PDB entry 3QEW | X-ray diffraction, 1.84 A resolution | chains A and T of the 3 polymer chains in the assembly

Chain A:
Molecule: DNA polymerase
Source organism: Enterobacteria phage RB69
Notes: EC 2.7.7.7
Reference sequence: Q38087 (DPOL_BPR69); residue numbers follow UniProt; this construct covers 1-903
Chain sequence (903 residues; row label = number of the first residue in the row):
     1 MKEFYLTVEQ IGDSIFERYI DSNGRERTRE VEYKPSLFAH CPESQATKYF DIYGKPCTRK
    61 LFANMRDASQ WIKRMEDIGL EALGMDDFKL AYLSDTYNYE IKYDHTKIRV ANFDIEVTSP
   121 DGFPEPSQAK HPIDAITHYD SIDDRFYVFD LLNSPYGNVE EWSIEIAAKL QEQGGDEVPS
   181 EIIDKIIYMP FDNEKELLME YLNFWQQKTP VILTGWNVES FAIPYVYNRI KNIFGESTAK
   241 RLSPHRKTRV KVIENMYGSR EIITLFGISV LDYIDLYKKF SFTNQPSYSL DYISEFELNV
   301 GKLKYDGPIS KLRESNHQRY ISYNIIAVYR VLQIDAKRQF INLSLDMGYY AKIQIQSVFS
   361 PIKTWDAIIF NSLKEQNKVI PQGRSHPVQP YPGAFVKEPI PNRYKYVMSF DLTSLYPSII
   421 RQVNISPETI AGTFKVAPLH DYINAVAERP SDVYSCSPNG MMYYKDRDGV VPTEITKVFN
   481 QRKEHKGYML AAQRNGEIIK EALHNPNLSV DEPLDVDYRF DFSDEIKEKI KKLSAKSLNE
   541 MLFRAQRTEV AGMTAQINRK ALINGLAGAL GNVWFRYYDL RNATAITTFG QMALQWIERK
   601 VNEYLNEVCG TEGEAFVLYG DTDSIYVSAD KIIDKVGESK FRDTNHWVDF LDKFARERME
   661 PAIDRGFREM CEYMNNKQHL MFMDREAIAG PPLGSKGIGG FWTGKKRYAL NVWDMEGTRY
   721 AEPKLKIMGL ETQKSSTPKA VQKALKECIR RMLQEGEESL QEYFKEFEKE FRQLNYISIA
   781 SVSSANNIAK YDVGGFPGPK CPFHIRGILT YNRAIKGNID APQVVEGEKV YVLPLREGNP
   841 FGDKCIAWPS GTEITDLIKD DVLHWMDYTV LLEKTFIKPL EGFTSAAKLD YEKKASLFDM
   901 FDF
Disordered / not traced: 902-903
Sequence notes: engineered mutation Ala-222 (Asp in Q38087), Ala-327 (Asp in Q38087), Ala-561 (Leu in Q38087), Gly-565 (Ser in Q38087), Ala-567 (Tyr in Q38087)
Curated features (UniProtKB/Swiss-Prot):
  - region: Thr-248 to Thr-264 (Beta hairpin), Lys-705 to Tyr-708 (Binding of DNA in B-conformation), Leu-897 to Phe-903 (Interaction with the polymerase clamp)
  - binding site (Mg(2+)): Asp-114, Glu-116, Asp-411, Leu-412, Asp-623
  - binding site (substrate): Ser-414 to Tyr-416, Arg-482, Lys-560
  - site: Asp-621 (Optimization of metal coordination by the polymerase active site), Lys-706 (Optimization of metal coordination by the polymerase active site), Asp-714 (Essential for viral replication)
  - mutagenesis: Leu-415 (L415A/G: Decreases base selectivity by several hundred fold; L415G/F: Increased misinsertion, increased mismatch extension and inefficient proofreading; L415M: No effect on base selectivity), Asp-621 (D621A: Drastic decrease in the efficiency of incorporation of dGMP), Lys-706 (K706A: Almost complete loss of polymerase activity), Asp-714 (D714A: Complete loss of viral replication)
Metal / ion sites: Ca2+ site 1 near Glu-116 (its only coordinating residue here); Ca2+ site 2: Asp-411, Leu-412, Asp-623 (together with 2'-deoxyadenosine 5'-triphosphate); Ca2+ site 3: Asp-411, Asp-623 (together with 2'-deoxyadenosine 5'-triphosphate); Ca2+ site 4 near Asp-411 (its only coordinating residue here); Ca2+ site 5: Asn-505, Asn-507, Lys-531
Ligand contacts: 2'-deoxyadenosine 5'-triphosphate (DTP): Asp-411, Leu-412, Thr-413, Ser-414, Leu-415, Tyr-416, Pro-417, Arg-482, Lys-486, Lys-560, Asn-564, Thr-622, Asp-623

Chain T:
Molecule: 18-nt DNA strand
Sequence (18 nucleotides; row label = number of the first residue in the row):
     1 TCATGTAAGC AGTCCGCG

Chain A / chain T interface:
Residue-residue contacts (46; chain A residue first):
  Glu-219(A) / DC2(T)  hydrogen bond to the base
  Ile-253(A) / DC2(T)  sugar contact
  Glu-254(A) / DC2(T)  sugar contact
  Asn-255(A) / DC2(T)  phosphate contact
  Arg-260(A) / DC2(T)  salt bridge to the phosphate
  Ile-262(A) / DC2(T)  base contact
  Asp-275(A) / DA3(T)  base contact
  Phe-359(A) / DA3(T)  sugar contact
  Ser-360(A) / DT4(T)  hydrogen bond to the phosphate
  Pro-361(A) / DA3(T)  phosphate contact
  Pro-361(A) / DT4(T)  phosphate contact
  Ile-362(A) / DT4(T)  hydrogen bond to the phosphate
  Tyr-391(A) / DG5(T)  hydrogen bond to the phosphate
  Tyr-391(A) / DT6(T)  sugar contact
  Pro-392(A) / DT6(T)  phosphate contact
  Pro-392(A) / DA7(T)  phosphate contact
  Gly-393(A) / DT6(T)  hydrogen bond to the phosphate
  Gly-393(A) / DA7(T)  hydrogen bond to the phosphate
  Ala-394(A) / DA7(T)  sugar contact
  Val-396(A) / DA7(T)  phosphate contact
  Val-396(A) / DA8(T)  phosphate contact
  Asn-564(A) / DT4(T)  base contact
  Gly-565(A) / DT4(T)  sugar contact
  Gly-568(A) / DT4(T)  base contact
  Gly-568(A) / DG5(T)  sugar contact
  Ala-569(A) / DT4(T)  sugar contact
  Gly-571(A) / DG5(T)  sugar contact
  Asn-572(A) / DT4(T)  hydrogen bond to the phosphate
  Asn-572(A) / DG5(T)  hydrogen bond to the phosphate
  Lys-705(A) / DA8(T)  salt bridge to the phosphate
  Lys-705(A) / DG9(T)  sugar contact
  Lys-706(A) / DA7(T)  base contact
  Lys-706(A) / DA8(T)  sugar contact
  Arg-707(A) / DG9(T)  phosphate contact
  Arg-707(A) / DC10(T)  salt bridge to the phosphate
  Ser-784(A) / DT1(T)  base contact
  Asn-786(A) / DT1(T)  hydrogen bond to the base
  Pro-799(A) / DC14(T)  phosphate contact
  Lys-800(A) / DT13(T)  phosphate contact
  Lys-800(A) / DC14(T)  hydrogen bond to the phosphate
  Cys-801(A) / DT13(T)  sugar contact
  Phe-803(A) / DG12(T)  sugar contact
  Gly-827(A) / DT1(T)  base contact
  Lys-844(A) / DT13(T)  salt bridge to the phosphate
  Lys-874(A) / DG12(T)  salt bridge to the phosphate
  Lys-878(A) / DA11(T)  salt bridge to the phosphate
Interface residues without a listed pair, chain A (43 interface residues in all): Lys-251, Lys-279, Lys-363, Pro-390, Glu-398, Glu-731, Lys-734, Arg-806

Summary:
The interface between chain A and chain T involves 43 residues on one side and 14 on the other, with 10
hydrogen bonds and 6 salt bridges. Polar contacts include Glu-219(A)/DC2(T), Asn-786(A)/DT1(T) and
Ser-360(A)/DT4(T). Bound to chain A: 2'-deoxyadenosine 5'-triphosphate.
Here chain A is DNA polymerase (Enterobacteria phage RB69) and chain T is an 18-nt DNA strand. Entry 3QEW
(RB69 DNA Polymerase (L561A/S565G/Y567A) Ternary Complex with dDTP Opposite dT) was determined by X-ray
diffraction.
